PDB entry 6EGV | electron microscopy, 3.18 A resolution | chains B and D of the 4 polymer chains in the assembly

[Chain B]
Name: structural protein VP2
From: Sacbrood virus
Reference sequence: Q6ITS8 (Q6ITS8_9VIRU); residues 1-239 here correspond to UniProt positions 104-342 (UniProt number = residue number + 103)
Sequence (239 residues; each row starts with the number of its first residue):
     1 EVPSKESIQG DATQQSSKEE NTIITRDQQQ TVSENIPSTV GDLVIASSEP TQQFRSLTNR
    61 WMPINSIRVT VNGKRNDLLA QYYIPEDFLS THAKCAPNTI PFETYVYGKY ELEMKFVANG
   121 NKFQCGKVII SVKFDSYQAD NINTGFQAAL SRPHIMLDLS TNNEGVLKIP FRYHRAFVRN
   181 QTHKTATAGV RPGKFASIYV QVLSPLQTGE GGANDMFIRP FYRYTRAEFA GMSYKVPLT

[Chain D]
Name: minor capsid protein MiCP
From: Sacbrood virus
Reference sequence: Q9IGK7 (Q9IGK7_9VIRU); residues 1-26 here correspond to UniProt positions 304-329 (UniProt number = residue number + 303)
Sequence (26 residues; row label = number of the first residue in the row):
     1 DNPHRFLPAN VSNRWNEYSS AYLPRV

[Chain B / chain D interface]
Pairs across the interface (30; chain B residue first):
  Asn76(B) with Val26(D)
  Leu78(B) with Leu23(D); Arg25(D); Val26(D), hydrophobic
  Leu79(B) with Leu23(D)
  Ala80(B) with Leu23(D), hydrophobic
  Gln81(B) with Ser19(D); Ser20(D), hydrogen bond (side chain-backbone); Tyr22(D); Arg25(D), hydrogen bond
  Tyr83(B) with Tyr18(D), hydrogen bond (side chain-backbone); Ser20(D)
  Asp87(B) with Ser20(D)
  Tyr137(B) with Trp15(D); Glu17(D)
  Gln138(B) with Trp15(D); Asn16(D), hydrogen bond (side chain-backbone); Glu17(D)
  Asp140(B) with Glu17(D); Arg25(D), hydrogen bond (backbone-side chain)
  Asn141(B) with Tyr18(D); Arg25(D), hydrogen bond
  Thr144(B) with Arg25(D), hydrogen bond
  Thr182(B) with Trp15(D)
  Ala188(B) with Trp15(D)
  Arg191(B) with Trp15(D); Glu17(D), salt bridge
  Pro192(B) with Trp15(D)
  Lys194(B) with Glu17(D), salt bridge
  Tyr199(B) with Arg25(D)
Also at the interface, not in a pair above, chain B (21 interface residues in all): Asp77, Glu86, Val190
Also at the interface, not in a pair above, chain D (11 interface residues in all): Asn13

[Overview]
21 residues of chain B face 11 of chain D across their interface; the contacts include 7 hydrogen bonds and 2
salt bridges. Among the polar pairs are Arg191(B)-Glu17(D), Lys194(B)-Glu17(D) and Gln81(B)-Ser20(D).
Here chain B is structural protein VP2 and chain D is minor capsid protein MiCP, both from Sacbrood virus.
Entry 6EGV (Sacbrood virus of honeybee) was determined by electron microscopy, deposited together with 5LSF,
5OYP, 6EGX, 6EH1 and 6EIW.
